Entry 9FDK (X-ray diffraction, 1.80 A resolution); this record covers chains A and B of the 4 polymer chains in the assembly.

# Chain A
Name: NADH-quinone oxidoreductase subunit E
Source organism: Aquifex aeolicus VF5
Notes: EC 7.1.1.-
UniProt: O66842 (NUOE_AQUAE); residue numbers follow UniProt; this construct covers 1-160
Amino-acid sequence (160 residues; each row starts with the number of its first residue):
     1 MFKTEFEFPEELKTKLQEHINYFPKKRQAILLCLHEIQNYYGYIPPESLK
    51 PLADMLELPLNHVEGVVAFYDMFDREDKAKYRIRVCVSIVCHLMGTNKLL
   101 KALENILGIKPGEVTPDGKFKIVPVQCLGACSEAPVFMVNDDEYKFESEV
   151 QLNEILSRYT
Not modelled in the structure: 1-4
Swiss-Prot annotation at these positions:
  - binding site ([2Fe-2S] cluster): Cys86, Cys91, Cys127, Cys131
Metal / ion sites: 2Fe-2S cluster Fe: Cys86, Cys91, Cys127, Cys131
Ligand contacts: 2Fe-2S cluster (FES): Cys86, Ser88, Ile89, Val90, Cys91, Cys127, Leu128, Gly129, Ala130, Cys131, Val136

# Chain B
Name: NADH-quinone oxidoreductase subunit F
Source organism: Aquifex aeolicus VF5
UniProt: O66841 (NUOF_AQUAE); residues 1-426 here = UniProt positions 1-426
Amino-acid sequence (434 residues; row label = number of the first residue in the row):
     1 MRSYPAIPRIYAETTLNMLLKRAKKPRVHSIDEYLKDGGYQALEKALNMS
    51 PEEIIDWVDKSTLRGGGGAGFPTGKKWKFAVQNPGPRYFICNADESEPGT
   101 FKDRIIIERDPHLLIEGIIISSYAIGANEAYIYIRGEYPAGYYILRDAIE
   151 EAKKKGFLGKNILGSGFDLEIYVARGAGAYICGEETALIESLEGKRGHPR
   201 LKPPYPVQKGLWGKPTVVNNVETIANVPFIISMGWEEYRYIGPSDYAGPK
   251 LFPVSGKVKKPGVYELPMNTTLREVIFKYAGGTLGNKKVKAVFSGALDCF
   301 SSEELDIPMDYSPLGFGGTGTVIVLTEEDDIVEAALKIAEFYEHETCGQC
   351 TPCRVGCYEQANLLEKIYKGEATEQDWEGFDFVNRNIQPTSICGLGAVAG
   401 RLIRQTLEKFPEEWEKYRKKSASLPLAGHHHHHH
Not modelled in the structure: 1, 419-434
Differences from the reference sequence: engineered mutation Gly66 (Arg in O66841); expression tag (427-434)
Swiss-Prot annotation at these positions:
  - binding site (NAD(+)): Gly65, Gly67 to Gly74
  - binding site (FMN): Gly176 to Thr223
  - binding site ([4Fe-4S] cluster): Cys347, Cys350, Cys353, Cys393
Metal / ion sites: Na+ site 1 near Glu53 (its only coordinating residue here); Na+ site 2: Asp94, Ala179; Na+ site 3 near Glu129 (its only coordinating residue here); Na+ site 4 near Glu236 (its only coordinating residue here); 4Fe-4S cluster Fe: Cys347, Cys350, Cys353, Cys393
Ligand contacts:
  - FMN (flavin mononucleotide): Gly65, Gly66, Gly67, Gly68, Ala69, Phe71, Lys76, Asn92, Asp94, Glu95, Ser96, Tyr180, Ile181, Gly183, Glu184, Glu185, Val218, Asn219, Asn220, Thr223, Gly394, Leu395
  - 4Fe-4S cluster (SF4): Ile181, Pro199, Thr346, Cys347, Gly348, Gln349, Cys350, Cys353, Ser391, Ile392, Cys393, Leu395, Gly396

# Interface between chain A and chain B
Pairs across the interface (99):
  Tyr22(A) with Arg146(B); Ile171(B); Tyr172(B); Val173(B), hydrogen bond (side chain-backbone)
  Phe23(A) with Tyr131(B), hydrophobic; Tyr172(B), hydrophobic; Val173(B); Ala174(B), hydrophobic
  Pro24(A) with Glu129(B); Tyr131(B); Tyr172(B)
  Lys25(A) with Trp212(B)
  Arg27(A) with Glu193(B); Gly194(B); Trp212(B)
  Gln28(A) with Tyr131(B), hydrogen bond; Leu192(B), hydrogen bond (side chain-backbone); Trp212(B)
  Ile30(A) with Gly194(B)
  Leu31(A) with Arg175(B); Ser191(B)
  Leu32(A) with Arg175(B)
  His35(A) with Gly176(B), hydrogen bond (side chain-backbone); Ala177(B)
  His62(A) with Gly194(B), hydrogen bond (side chain-backbone); Lys195(B)
  Gly65(A) with Arg196(B)
  Phe69(A) with Ala179(B), hydrophobic; Ile181(B), hydrophobic; Arg196(B); Gly197(B); His198(B)
  Tyr70(A) with Ala177(B); Cys182(B), hydrophobic; Ser191(B), hydrogen bond; Lys195(B), hydrogen bond (side chain-backbone); Arg196(B); Gly197(B), hydrogen bond (side chain-backbone)
  Asp71(A) with Ala177(B), hydrogen bond (backbone-backbone)
  Met72(A) with Gly136(B); Glu137(B); Ala177(B), hydrogen bond (backbone-backbone); Gly178(B)
  Phe73(A) with Ala177(B), hydrophobic
  Val87(A) with Lys337(B)
  Ile89(A) with Pro98(B), hydrophobic; Phe293(B), hydrophobic; Ala334(B); Lys337(B); Ile338(B), hydrophobic
  Val90(A) with Ser255(B); Gly256(B); Ile323(B), hydrophobic
  His92(A) with Glu333(B), salt bridge; Lys337(B)
  Leu93(A) with Val324(B); Asp329(B)
  Met94(A) with Gly256(B); Lys257(B); Leu284(B), hydrophobic
  Gln126(A) with Phe341(B); His344(B); Glu345(B)
  Cys127(A) with Glu97(B); Pro98(B), hydrophobic; Gly99(B); Arg135(B), hydrogen bond (backbone-side chain)
  Leu128(A) with Arg104(B); Arg135(B); Glu137(B); Tyr138(B)
  Gly129(A) with Thr100(B); Phe101(B); Arg104(B), hydrogen bond (backbone-side chain); Arg135(B); Tyr138(B)
  Ala130(A) with Arg104(B)
  Cys131(A) with Gly99(B), hydrogen bond (side chain-backbone); Thr100(B); Phe101(B); Ser255(B)
  Ser132(A) with Ile10(B); Phe101(B); Ser255(B); Pro261(B); Gly262(B)
  Glu133(A) with Pro8(B); Ile10(B)
  Met138(A) with Glu137(B); Pro139(B)
  Asp141(A) with Pro5(B); Pro139(B); Tyr143(B)
  Asp142(A) with Pro5(B); Ala6(B), hydrogen bond (side chain-backbone)
  Glu143(A) with Ala6(B), hydrogen bond (backbone-backbone); Ile7(B); Pro8(B); Arg104(B), salt bridge
Interface residues without a listed pair, chain A (38 interface residues in all): Val66, Ser88, Tyr144
Interface residues without a listed pair, chain B (66 interface residues in all): Arg9, Tyr11, Ser96, Tyr133, Tyr142, Val254, Leu325, Glu340, Cys347

# In short
38 residues of chain A face 66 of chain B across their interface; the contacts include 15 hydrogen bonds and 2
salt bridges. Among the polar pairs are His92(A)-Glu333(B), Glu143(A)-Arg104(B) and Tyr22(A)-Val173(B). Chain
A binds 2Fe-2S cluster.
Here chain A is NADH-quinone oxidoreductase subunit E and chain B is NADH-quinone oxidoreductase subunit F,
both from Aquifex aeolicus VF5. Entry 9FDK (Crystal Structure of oxidized NuoEF variant R66G(NuoF) from
Aquifex aeolicus) was determined by X-ray diffraction together with 9FDJ, 9FDV, 9FE0, 9FE5, 9FE7, 9FE8 and 6
further entries from the same study.
